Entry 4NBD (X-ray diffraction, 1.95 A resolution); this record covers chains A and B of the 5 polymer chains in the assembly.

# Chain A (and B)
Molecule: Terminal oxygenase component of carbazole
Notes: EC 1.14.12.22; chain B of this document is another copy of the same molecule, construct and numbering; everything in this record applies to it too
UniProtKB: Q84II6 (Q84II6_JANS3); numbering as in UniProt (aligned over 1-384)
Chain sequence (392 residues; each row starts with the number of its first residue):
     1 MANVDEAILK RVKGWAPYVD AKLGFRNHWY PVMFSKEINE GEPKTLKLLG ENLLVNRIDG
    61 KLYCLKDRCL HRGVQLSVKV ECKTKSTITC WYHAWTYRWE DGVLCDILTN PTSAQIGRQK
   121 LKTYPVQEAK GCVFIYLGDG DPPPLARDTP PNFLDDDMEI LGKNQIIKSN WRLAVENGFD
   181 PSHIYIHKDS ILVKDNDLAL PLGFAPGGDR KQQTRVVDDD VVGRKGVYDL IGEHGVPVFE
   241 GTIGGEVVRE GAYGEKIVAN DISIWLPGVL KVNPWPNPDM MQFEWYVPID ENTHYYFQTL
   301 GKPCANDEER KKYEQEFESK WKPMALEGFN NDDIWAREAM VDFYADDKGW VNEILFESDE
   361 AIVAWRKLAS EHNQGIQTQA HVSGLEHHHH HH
Not modelled in the structure: 1, 386-392
Construct notes: engineered mutation Trp275 (Phe in Q84II6); expression tag (385-392)
Ion coordination: 2Fe-2S cluster Fe: Cys69, His71, Cys90, His93; Fe2+: His183, His187, Asp333
Small-molecule neighbours:
  - 9H-carbazole (9CA): Gly178, His183, Ile184, Leu200, Ala259, Ile262, Leu270, Val272, Trp275, Gln282, Glu284, Phe329, Asn330
  - 2Fe-2S cluster (FES): Cys69, His71, Arg72, Val74, Cys90, Tyr92, His93, Ala94, Trp95
From the paper describing this entry:
  - binding site for 9H-carbazole: Gly178
  - conformationally variable residues (loop rearrangement): Leu202 to Thr214, Asp229 to Val238
  - binding site for 9H-carbazole: Ile262 (citing earlier work)

# Chain A / chain B interface
Residue-residue contacts (74):
  Glu176(A) - Arg72(B)  salt bridge
  Asn177(A) - Tyr92(B)  hydrogen bond
  Asp180(A) - His93(B)  salt bridge
  Ser182(A) - His93(B)
  Ser182(A) - Thr109(B)
  His183(A) - Tyr92(B)
  His183(A) - His93(B)
  Tyr185(A) - Glu81(B)  hydrogen bond
  Tyr185(A) - Lys83(B)
  Tyr185(A) - Thr89(B)
  Tyr185(A) - Cys90(B)
  Tyr185(A) - Trp91(B)
  Tyr185(A) - Tyr92(B)
  Tyr185(A) - Ala94(B)
  Tyr185(A) - Leu108(B)
  Tyr185(A) - Thr109(B)
  Ile186(A) - Trp91(B)
  Ile186(A) - Tyr92(B)
  Lys188(A) - Glu81(B)  salt bridge
  Leu202(A) - Thr109(B)
  Gly203(A) - Thr109(B)
  Phe204(A) - Thr109(B)  hydrogen bond (backbone-backbone)
  Phe204(A) - Asn110(B)
  Ala205(A) - Asn110(B)
  Ala205(A) - Thr112(B)
  Pro206(A) - Asn110(B)
  Val238(A) - Leu108(B)
  Val238(A) - Pro111(B)
  Gly241(A) - Leu108(B)
  Thr242(A) - Asp106(B)
  Thr242(A) - Leu108(B)
  Ile243(A) - Lys83(B)
  Ile243(A) - Thr84(B)
  Ile243(A) - Thr87(B)
  Ile243(A) - Thr89(B)
  Ile243(A) - Thr96(B)
  Ile243(A) - Asp106(B)
  Ile243(A) - Leu108(B)  hydrophobic
  Gly244(A) - Asp106(B)  hydrogen bond (backbone-side chain)
  Glu246(A) - Thr84(B)
  Val248(A) - Lys83(B)
  Val248(A) - Thr84(B)
  Trp335(A) - Val78(B)  hydrophobic
  Trp335(A) - Lys79(B)
  Trp335(A) - Trp91(B)  hydrophobic
  Ala336(A) - Trp91(B)  hydrophobic
  Ala339(A) - Val74(B)
  Ala339(A) - Trp91(B)  hydrophobic
  Met340(A) - Arg72(B)
  Met340(A) - Val74(B)  hydrophobic
  Met340(A) - Tyr92(B)
  Phe343(A) - Arg72(B)
  Phe343(A) - Gly73(B)
  Tyr344(A) - Arg72(B)  hydrogen bond
  Asn352(A) - Ser383(B)
  Glu353(A) - His71(B)
  Ile354(A) - Leu70(B)  hydrogen bond (backbone-backbone)
  Ile354(A) - His71(B)  hydrogen bond (backbone-backbone)
  Ile354(A) - Trp95(B)
  Ile354(A) - Gln115(B)
  Ile354(A) - Gln119(B)
  Leu355(A) - Gln115(B)  hydrogen bond (backbone-side chain)
  Phe356(A) - His71(B)
  Phe356(A) - Trp95(B)
  Phe356(A) - Ile107(B)  hydrophobic
  Phe356(A) - Thr109(B)
  Phe356(A) - Ser113(B)
  Phe356(A) - Gln115(B)
  Glu357(A) - Asn110(B)  hydrogen bond
  Glu357(A) - Ser113(B)  hydrogen bond
  Glu357(A) - Ala114(B)  hydrogen bond (side chain-backbone)
  Asp359(A) - His71(B)  salt bridge
  Ile362(A) - Arg72(B)
  Arg366(A) - Arg72(B)
Other interface residues (no listed pair), chain A (38 interface residues in all): Asp342, Asp346, Lys348
Other interface residues (no listed pair), chain B (35 interface residues in all): Arg68, Gln75, Gly384, Leu385

# Summary
The interface between chain A and chain B involves 38 residues on one side and 35 on the other, with 11
hydrogen bonds and 4 salt bridges. Among the polar pairs are Glu176(A)-Arg72(B), Asp180(A)-His93(B) and
Lys188(A)-Glu81(B). The paper reports a binding site for 9H-carbazole at Gly178(A) and Ile262(A);
conformational variability at Leu202(A) and Asp229(A).
Both chains are Terminal oxygenase component of carbazole. Entry 4NBD (Carbazole-bound oxygenase with Phe275
replaced by Trp and ferredoxin complex of carbazole 1,9a-dioxygenase (form2)) was determined by X-ray
diffraction together with 4NB8, 4NB9, 4NBA, 4NBB, 4NBC, 4NBE and 3 further entries from the same study.
